Entry 1ZG1 (X-ray diffraction, 2.30 A resolution); this record covers chains A and B of the 4 polymer chains in the assembly.

# Chain A (and B)
Name: Nitrate/nitrite response regulator protein narL
Organism: Escherichia coli
Notes: fragment: DNA binding domain (residues 147-216); chain B of this document is another copy of the same molecule, construct and numbering; everything in this record applies to it too
UniProt: P0AF28 (NARL_ECOLI); numbering as in UniProt (aligned over 147-216)
Sequence (82 residues; row label = number of the first residue in the row):
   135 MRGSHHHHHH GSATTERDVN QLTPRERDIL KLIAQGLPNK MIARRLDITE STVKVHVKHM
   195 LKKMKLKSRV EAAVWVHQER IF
Disordered / not traced: 135-150
Differences from the reference sequence: expression tag (135-146); modified residue (175, 194, 198)
Modified / non-standard residues: Mse135 (selenomethionine); Mse175, Mse194, Mse198 (selenomethionine; parent Met)

# How chain A and chain B interact
Contacting residue pairs (15):
  Ile167(A) - Val204(B)
  Ala168(A) - Val208(B)
  Gly170(A) - Val204(B)
  Gly170(A) - Glu205(B)
  Gly170(A) - Val208(B)
  Val204(A) - Ile167(B)
  Val204(A) - Gly170(B)
  Val204(A) - Val204(B)  hydrophobic
  Glu205(A) - Gly170(B)
  Val208(A) - Ala168(B)
  Val208(A) - Gly170(B)
  Val208(A) - His211(B)
  His211(A) - Val208(B)
  His211(A) - His211(B)
  His211(A) - Gln212(B)
Interface residues without a listed pair, chain A (11 interface residues in all): Gln169, Arg203, Ala207, Gln212
Interface residues without a listed pair, chain B (11 interface residues in all): Gln169, Arg203, Ala207

# In short
The chain A/chain B interface involves 11 residues from each chain.
Chain A and chain B are both Nitrate/nitrite response regulator protein narL (Escherichia coli); the
structure, NarL complexed to nirB promoter non-palindromic tail-to-tail DNA site, was determined by X-ray
diffraction together with 1ZG5 from the same study.
